Entry 1M1A (X-ray diffraction, 2.65 A resolution); this record covers chains I and B of the 10 polymer chains in the assembly.

# Chain I
Molecule: Palindromic 146 Base Pair DNA Fragment
Sequence (146 nucleotides; each row starts with the number of its first residue):
     1 ATCAATATCCACCTGCAGATTCTACCAAAAGTGTATTTGGAAACTGCTCC
    51 ATCAAAAGGCATGTTCAGCGGAATTCCGCTGAACATGCCTTTTGATGGAG
   101 CAGTTTCCAAATACACTTTTGGTAGAATCTGCAGGTGGATATTGAT

# Chain B
Molecule: Histone H4
Organism: Xenopus laevis
UniProt: A0A8J1LTD2 (A0A8J1LTD2_XENLA); residues 1-102 here correspond to UniProt positions 15-116 (UniProt number = residue number + 14)
Sequence (102 residues; each row starts with the number of its first residue):
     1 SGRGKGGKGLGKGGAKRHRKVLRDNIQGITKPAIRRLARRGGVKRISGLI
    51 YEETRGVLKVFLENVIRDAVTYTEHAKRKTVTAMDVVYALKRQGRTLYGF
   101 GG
Disordered / not traced: 1-22

# Chain I / chain B interface
Residue-residue contacts - 8 pairs, chain I then chain B:
  DA41(I) / Lys-77(B)  salt bridge to the phosphate
  DA61(I) / Thr-30(B)  phosphate contact
  DA61(I) / Pro-32(B)  phosphate contact
  DA61(I) / Arg-36(B)  salt bridge to the phosphate
  DT62(I) / Arg-23(B)  salt bridge to the phosphate
  DT62(I) / Thr-30(B)  phosphate contact
  DT62(I) / Pro-32(B)  phosphate contact
  DG70(I) / Arg-45(B)  hydrogen bond to the sugar
Interface residues without a listed pair, chain I (7 interface residues in all): DC50, DG68, DG71
Interface residues without a listed pair, chain B (8 interface residues in all): Lys-31, Thr-80

# In short
7 residues of chain I and 8 residues of chain B are in contact; the contacts include 1 hydrogen bond and 3
salt bridges. Polar contacts include DG70(I)/Arg-45(B), DA41(I)/Lys-77(B) and DA61(I)/Arg-36(B).
Here chain I is Palindromic 146 Base Pair DNA Fragment and chain B is Histone H4 (Xenopus laevis). Entry 1M1A
(Ligand binding alters the structure and dynamics of nucleosomal DNA) was determined by X-ray diffraction,
deposited together with 1M18 and 1M19.
